Entry 7TAO (electron microscopy, 3.20 A resolution); this record covers chains L and A of the 15 polymer chains in the assembly.

# Chain L
Protein: V-type proton ATPase subunit c
Organism: Saccharomyces cerevisiae
UniProtKB: P25515 (VATL1_YEAST); numbering as in UniProt (aligned over 1-160)
Amino-acid sequence (160 residues; numbered 1 to 160; the number before each row is that of its first residue):
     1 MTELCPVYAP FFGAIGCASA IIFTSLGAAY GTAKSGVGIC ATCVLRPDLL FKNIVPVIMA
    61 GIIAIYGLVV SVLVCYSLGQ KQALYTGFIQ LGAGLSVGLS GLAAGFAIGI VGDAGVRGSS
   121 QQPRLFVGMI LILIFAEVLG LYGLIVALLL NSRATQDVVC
Disordered / not traced: 160
Curated features (UniProtKB/Swiss-Prot):
  - site: E137 (Essential for proton translocation)
  - mutagenesis: E137 (E137D: Partial inactivation; E137Q/V/K: Inactivation)
Residues lining bound ligands: WEV ((5R)-2,4-dideoxy-1-C-{(2S,3R,4S)-3-hydroxy-4-[(2R,3S,4E,6E,9R,10S,11R,12E,14Z)-10-hydroxy-3,15-dimethoxy-7,9,11,13-tetramethyl-16-oxo-1-oxacyclohexadeca-4,6,12,14-tetraen-2-yl]pentan-2-yl}-4-methyl-5-propan-2-yl-alpha-D-threo-pentopyranose): F51, I54, V55, I58, G61, I62, I65
From the paper describing this entry:
  - binding site for WEV: F51, I54, V55, I58, G61, I65, L131, I134, F135, V138, Y142

# Chain A
Protein: V-type proton ATPase subunit a, vacuolar isoform
Organism: Saccharomyces cerevisiae
UniProtKB: P32563 (VPH1_YEAST); residues 1-840 here = UniProt positions 1-840
Amino-acid sequence (840 residues; each row starts with the number of its first residue):
     1 MAEKEEAIFR SAEMALVQFY IPQEISRDSA YTLGQLGLVQ FRDLNSKVRA FQRTFVNEIR
    61 RLDNVERQYR YFYSLLKKHD IKLYEGDTDK YLDGSGELYV PPSGSVIDDY VRNASYLEER
   121 LIQMEDATDQ IEVQKNDLEQ YRFILQSGDE FFLKGDNTDS TSYMDEDMID ANGENIAAAI
   181 GASVNYVTGV IARDKVATLE QILWRVLRGN LFFKTVEIEQ PVYDVKTREY KHKNAFIVFS
   241 HGDLIIKRIR KIAESLDANL YDVDSSNEGR SQQLAKVNKN LSDLYTVLKT TSTTLESELY
   301 AIAKELDSWF QDVTREKAIF EILNKSNYDT NRKILIAEGW IPRDELATLQ ARLGEMIARL
   361 GIDVPSIIQV LDTNHTPPTF HRTNKFTAGF QSICDCYGIA QYREINAGLP TIVTFPFMFA
   421 IMFGDMGHGF LMTLAALSLV LNEKKINKMK RGEIFDMAFT GRYIILLMGV FSMYTGFLYN
   481 DIFSKTMTIF KSGWKWPDHW KKGESITATS VGTYPIGLDW AWHGTENALL FSNSYKMKLS
   541 ILMGFIHMTY SYFFSLANHL YFNSMIDIIG NFIPGLLFMQ GIFGYLSVCI VYKWAVDWVK
   601 DGKPAPGLLN MLINMFLSPG TIDDELYPHQ AKVQVFLLLM ALVCIPWLLL VKPLHFKFTH
   661 KKKSHEPLPS TEADASSEDL EAQQLISAMD ADDAEEEEVG SGSHGEDFGD IMIHQVIHTI
   721 EFCLNCVSHT ASYLRLWALS LAHAQLSSVL WTMTIQIAFG FRGFVGVFMT VALFAMWFAL
   781 TCAVLVLMEG TSAMLHSLRL HWVESMSKFF VGEGLPYEPF AFEYKDMEVA VASASSSASS
Disordered / not traced: 1-2, 155-183, 660-705, 828-840
Curated features (UniProtKB/Swiss-Prot):
  - modified residue: A2 (N-acetylalanine)
  - mutagenesis: D425 (D425N: Reduces assembly of V-ATPase complexes and reduces ATPase activity of the assembled complexes), K538 (K538A: Reduces assembly of V-ATPase complexes), K593 (K593A: Reduces ATPase activity), Q634 (Q634L: Reduces subunit stability), H729 (H729R: Reduces ATPase activity), R735 (R735L: Reduces subunit stability), L739 (L739S: Reduces ATPase activity), H743 (H743A/E/Y: Reduces ATPase activity), L746 (L746S: Reduces ATPase activity), L780 (L780S: Reduces assembly of V-ATPase complexes), E789 (E789A/D/H/Q: Abolishes ATPase activity and proton transport, but does not affect complex assembly), L800 (L800S: Reduces assembly of V-ATPase complexes), 4 further mutagenesis entries in UniProt
Residues lining bound ligands:
  - WEV ((5R)-2,4-dideoxy-1-C-{(2S,3R,4S)-3-hydroxy-4-[(2R,3S,4E,6E,9R,10S,11R,12E,14Z)-10-hydroxy-3,15-dimethoxy-7,9,11,13-tetramethyl-16-oxo-1-oxacyclohexadeca-4,6,12,14-tetraen-2-yl]pentan-2-yl}-4-methyl-5-propan-2-yl-alpha-D-threo-pentopyranose), molecule 1: I454, L780, A783, V784, L787
  - WEV, molecule 2: I713, V716, I717, I720
From the paper describing this entry:
  - binding site for WEV: L780, A783

# Interface between chain L and chain A
Pairs across the interface - 44 pairs, chain L then chain A:
  K52(L) - E453(A)
  K52(L) - I454(A)
  I58(L) - M788(A)  hydrophobic
  M59(L) - M788(A)  hydrophobic
  I62(L) - M788(A)  hydrophobic
  I65(L) - L746(A)  hydrophobic
  I65(L) - V784(A)  hydrophobic
  Y66(L) - L746(A)  hydrophobic
  Y66(L) - E789(A)  hydrogen bond
  L68(L) - M753(A)  hydrophobic
  V69(L) - V749(A)  hydrophobic
  V72(L) - M753(A)  hydrophobic
  L73(L) - V749(A)  hydrophobic
  Y76(L) - T752(A)
  I130(L) - L795(A)  hydrophobic
  L131(L) - L795(A)  hydrophobic
  I134(L) - S792(A)
  I134(L) - L795(A)  hydrophobic
  I134(L) - H796(A)
  F135(L) - R799(A)
  E137(L) - M788(A)
  E137(L) - S792(A)
  V138(L) - R735(A)
  V138(L) - H796(A)
  L141(L) - A738(A)  hydrophobic
  L141(L) - L739(A)  hydrophobic
  L141(L) - A742(A)  hydrophobic
  Y142(L) - R735(A)  hydrogen bond
  Y142(L) - A738(A)  hydrophobic
  L144(L) - L746(A)  hydrophobic
  I145(L) - W737(A)  hydrophobic
  I145(L) - A738(A)
  I145(L) - L741(A)  hydrophobic
  I145(L) - A742(A)
  L148(L) - L529(A)
  L148(L) - L741(A)  hydrophobic
  L148(L) - Q745(A)
  L149(L) - N533(A)
  S152(L) - L529(A)
  S152(L) - L530(A)
  T155(L) - E526(A)
  Q156(L) - E526(A)  hydrogen bond (side chain-backbone)
  Q156(L) - N527(A)
  Q156(L) - L530(A)
Interface residues without a listed pair, chain L (27 interface residues in all): V127
Interface residues without a listed pair, chain A (26 interface residues in all): C396

# Summary
Chain L and chain A form an interface of 27 and 26 residues respectively; the contacts include 3 hydrogen
bonds. Polar pairs include Y66(L)-E789(A), Y142(L)-R735(A) and Q156(L)-E526(A). One compound WEV molecule is
bound between chain L and chain A. From the paper: a binding site for WEV at F51(L), I54(L) and L780(A) among
others.
Chain L is V-type proton ATPase subunit c and chain A is V-type proton ATPase subunit a, vacuolar isoform,
both from Saccharomyces cerevisiae; the structure, Cryo-EM structure of bafilomycin A1 bound to yeast VO
V-ATPase, was determined by electron microscopy, deposited together with 7TAP.
